Entry 6LHI (X-ray diffraction, 2.59 A resolution); this record covers chains A and B.

Chain A (and B):
Molecule: Bifunctional dihydrofolate reductase-thymidylate synthase
From: Plasmodium falciparum
Notes: chain B of this document is another copy of the same molecule, construct and numbering; everything in this record applies to it too
UniProt: D9N170 (D9N170_PLAFA); residue numbers follow UniProt; this construct covers 1-608
Amino-acid sequence (608 residues; row label = number of the first residue in the row):
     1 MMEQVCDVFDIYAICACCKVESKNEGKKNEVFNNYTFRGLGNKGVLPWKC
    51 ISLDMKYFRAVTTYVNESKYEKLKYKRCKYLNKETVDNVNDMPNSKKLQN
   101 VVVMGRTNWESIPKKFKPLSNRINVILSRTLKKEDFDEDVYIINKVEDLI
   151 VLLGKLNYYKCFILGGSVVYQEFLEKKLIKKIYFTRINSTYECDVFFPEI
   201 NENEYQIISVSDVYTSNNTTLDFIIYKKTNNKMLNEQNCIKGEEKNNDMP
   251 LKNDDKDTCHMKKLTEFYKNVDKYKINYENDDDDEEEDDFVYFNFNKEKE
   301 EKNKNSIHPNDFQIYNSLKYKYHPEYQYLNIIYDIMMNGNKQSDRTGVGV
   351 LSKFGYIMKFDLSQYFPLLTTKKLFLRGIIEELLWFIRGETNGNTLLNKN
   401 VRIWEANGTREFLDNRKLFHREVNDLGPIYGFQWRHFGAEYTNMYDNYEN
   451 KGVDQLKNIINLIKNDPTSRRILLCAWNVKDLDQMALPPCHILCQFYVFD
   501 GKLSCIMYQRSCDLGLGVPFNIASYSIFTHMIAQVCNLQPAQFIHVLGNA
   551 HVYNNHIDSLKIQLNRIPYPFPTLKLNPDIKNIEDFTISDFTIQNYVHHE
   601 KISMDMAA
Not modelled in the structure: 1-3, 23-28, 84-96, 232-282, 606-608 (chain B: 1-3, 23-28, 82-96, 232-282, 607-608)
Small-molecule neighbours:
  - E9X (1-[3-[(4-chlorophenyl)-(phenylmethyl)amino]propoxy]-6,6-dimethyl-1,3,5-triazine-2,4-diamine): I14, C15, A16, L46, W48, D54, M55, F58, N108, S111, I112, P113, F116, L119, L164, Y170, T185
  - methionine (MET): S559, S603, M604, D605
  - NADPH (NDP; NADPH dihydro-nicotinamide-adenine-dinucleotide phosphate): C15, A16, L40, G41, N42, G44, V45, L46, W48, G105, R106, T107, N108, S111, L127, S128, R129, T130, L131, N144, K145, V146, L164, G165, G166, S167, V168, V169, Y170, E172, V195
  - 2'-deoxyuridine 5'-monophosphate (UMP): R345, C490, H491, Q509, R510, S511, C512, D513, G517, V518, N521, H551, Y553

Chain A / chain B interface:
Residue-residue contacts - 175 pairs, chain A then chain B:
  Y12(A) - E285(B)  hydrogen bond
  L53(A) - F295(B)
  L53(A) - N296(B)
  K56(A) - F295(B)
  K56(A) - N296(B)  hydrogen bond
  Y57(A) - Y292(B)
  Y57(A) - F293(B)
  Y57(A) - F295(B)  hydrophobic
  A60(A) - F295(B)  hydrophobic
  V61(A) - Y292(B)  hydrophobic
  Y64(A) - D288(B)
  Y64(A) - V291(B)  hydrophobic
  K69(A) - D284(B)  salt bridge
  K69(A) - E287(B)  salt bridge
  K69(A) - D288(B)  salt bridge
  Y159(A) - D288(B)  hydrogen bond
  K160(A) - E285(B)  salt bridge
  K160(A) - D288(B)  salt bridge
  K160(A) - Y292(B)  hydrogen bond
  K180(A) - E285(B)
  K181(A) - E285(B)  salt bridge
  K181(A) - E286(B)  salt bridge
  K181(A) - D289(B)  salt bridge
  Y183(A) - E285(B)  hydrogen bond
  Y183(A) - D289(B)  hydrogen bond
  Y183(A) - Y292(B)  hydrophobic
  I208(A) - E286(B)
  S209(A) - F293(B)
  V210(A) - F293(B)
  S211(A) - F293(B)
  Y214(A) - F295(B)
  Y214(A) - N296(B)
  F223(A) - F293(B)
  F223(A) - F295(B)  hydrophobic
  I225(A) - D289(B)
  I225(A) - F293(B)  hydrophobic
  K227(A) - E286(B)  salt bridge
  D284(A) - K69(B)  hydrogen bond (backbone-side chain)
  D284(A) - K72(B)  salt bridge
  E285(A) - D10(B)
  E285(A) - Y12(B)  hydrogen bond
  E285(A) - K160(B)
  E285(A) - K180(B)  salt bridge
  E285(A) - K181(B)
  E286(A) - K181(B)  salt bridge
  E286(A) - I208(B)
  E286(A) - K227(B)  salt bridge
  E286(A) - Y320(B)  hydrogen bond (backbone-side chain)
  E287(A) - K69(B)
  D288(A) - Y64(B)  hydrogen bond
  D288(A) - K69(B)  salt bridge
  D288(A) - Y159(B)  hydrogen bond
  D288(A) - K160(B)  salt bridge
  D289(A) - K181(B)  salt bridge
  D289(A) - Y183(B)  hydrogen bond
  D289(A) - I225(B)
  D289(A) - Y320(B)
  F290(A) - Y320(B)
  F290(A) - Y322(B)
  Y292(A) - Y57(B)
  Y292(A) - V61(B)  hydrophobic
  Y292(A) - Y64(B)  hydrophobic
  Y292(A) - K160(B)
  Y292(A) - Y183(B)  hydrophobic
  F293(A) - Y57(B)
  F293(A) - S209(B)
  F293(A) - V210(B)
  F293(A) - S211(B)
  F293(A) - F223(B)
  F293(A) - I225(B)  hydrophobic
  F293(A) - Y320(B)  hydrophobic
  F293(A) - Y322(B)  hydrophobic
  F295(A) - L53(B)
  F295(A) - K56(B)
  F295(A) - Y57(B)  hydrophobic
  F295(A) - F223(B)  hydrophobic
  N296(A) - L53(B)
  N296(A) - K56(B)  hydrogen bond
  Y320(A) - E286(B)  hydrogen bond (side chain-backbone)
  Y320(A) - F290(B)
  Y320(A) - F293(B)  hydrophobic
  Y322(A) - F290(B)
  Y322(A) - F293(B)  hydrophobic
  N340(A) - Y497(B)  hydrogen bond
  N340(A) - F499(B)
  K341(A) - F499(B)
  Q342(A) - Y497(B)
  Q342(A) - V498(B)  hydrogen bond (side chain-backbone)
  Q342(A) - F499(B)
  S343(A) - T468(B)  hydrogen bond (backbone-side chain)
  D344(A) - R470(B)  salt bridge
  R345(A) - R471(B)
  S352(A) - Y497(B)  hydrogen bond
  K353(A) - Y497(B)
  F354(A) - K359(B)  hydrogen bond (backbone-side chain)
  F354(A) - Q495(B)
  F354(A) - F496(B)
  F354(A) - Y497(B)  hydrophobic
  F354(A) - S504(B)
  F354(A) - C505(B)
  F354(A) - I506(B)  hydrophobic
  F354(A) - I544(B)
  G355(A) - K359(B)  hydrogen bond (backbone-side chain)
  G355(A) - I506(B)
  I357(A) - G355(B)
  I357(A) - I357(B)  hydrophobic
  K359(A) - F354(B)  hydrogen bond (side chain-backbone)
  K359(A) - G355(B)  hydrogen bond (side chain-backbone)
  R416(A) - R471(B)
  F437(A) - N478(B)
  F437(A) - V479(B)  hydrophobic
  F437(A) - K480(B)
  G438(A) - K480(B)
  V453(A) - V479(B)
  Q455(A) - V479(B)
  T468(A) - D344(B)
  R470(A) - D344(B)  salt bridge
  R470(A) - R510(B)  hydrogen bond (backbone-side chain)
  R470(A) - S511(B)  hydrogen bond
  R470(A) - N549(B)
  R470(A) - H551(B)
  R470(A) - Y553(B)  hydrogen bond
  R471(A) - R345(B)
  R471(A) - R416(B)
  R471(A) - P488(B)
  R471(A) - R510(B)
  L473(A) - W477(B)  hydrophobic
  L473(A) - I492(B)  hydrophobic
  C475(A) - W477(B)
  C475(A) - V479(B)  hydrophobic
  W477(A) - L473(B)  hydrophobic
  W477(A) - C475(B)
  N478(A) - F437(B)
  V479(A) - F437(B)  hydrophobic
  V479(A) - V453(B)  hydrophobic
  V479(A) - Q455(B)
  K480(A) - F437(B)
  K480(A) - G438(B)
  P488(A) - R471(B)
  I492(A) - L473(B)  hydrophobic
  I492(A) - L493(B)  hydrophobic
  L493(A) - I492(B)  hydrophobic
  Q495(A) - F354(B)
  Q495(A) - Y508(B)  hydrogen bond
  Q495(A) - R510(B)  hydrogen bond (side chain-backbone)
  Q495(A) - G548(B)
  F496(A) - F354(B)
  Y497(A) - N340(B)  hydrogen bond
  Y497(A) - Q342(B)
  Y497(A) - S352(B)  hydrogen bond
  Y497(A) - F354(B)  hydrophobic
  Y497(A) - N549(B)
  V498(A) - Q342(B)  hydrogen bond (backbone-side chain)
  F499(A) - N340(B)
  F499(A) - K341(B)
  F499(A) - Q342(B)
  S504(A) - F354(B)
  C505(A) - F354(B)
  I506(A) - F354(B)  hydrophobic
  I506(A) - Y508(B)
  I506(A) - G548(B)
  Y508(A) - Q495(B)  hydrogen bond
  Y508(A) - I506(B)
  R510(A) - R470(B)  hydrogen bond (side chain-backbone)
  R510(A) - R471(B)
  R510(A) - L473(B)
  R510(A) - Q495(B)  hydrogen bond (backbone-side chain)
  S511(A) - R470(B)  hydrogen bond
  I544(A) - F354(B)
  V546(A) - V546(B)  hydrophobic
  G548(A) - I506(B)
  N549(A) - R470(B)
  N549(A) - Y497(B)
  H551(A) - R470(B)
  Y553(A) - R470(B)  hydrogen bond
Also at the interface, not in a pair above, chain A (87 interface residues in all): F162, D283, V291, K319, V350, L487, L547
Also at the interface, not in a pair above, chain B (90 interface residues in all): A60, N66, F162, Y214, K304, K319, S343, V350, K353, Y356, L487

Overview:
Chain A and chain B form an interface of 87 and 90 residues respectively; the contacts include 35 hydrogen
bonds and 18 salt bridges. Polar pairs include K69(A)-D284(B), K69(A)-E287(B) and K69(A)-D288(B). Bound to
chain A: methionine, 2'-deoxyuridine 5'-monophosphate, compound E9X and NADPH.
Chain A and chain B are both Bifunctional dihydrofolate reductase-thymidylate synthase (Plasmodium
falciparum); the structure, Quadruple mutant (N51I+C59R+S108N+I164L) plasmodium falciparum dihydrofolate
reductase-thymidylate synthase (PfDHFR-TS) complexed with C466 (compound 42) and NADPH, was determined by
X-ray diffraction together with 6LH9, 6LEU, 6LEV, 6LEZ and 6LHJ from the same study.
